PDB entry 6BX3 | electron microscopy, 4.30 A resolution (low resolution: residue-level contacts below are approximate; hydrogen-bond / salt-bridge calls are withheld) | chains E and A of the 7 polymer chains in the assembly

# Chain E
Protein: Histone-lysine N-methyltransferase, H3 lysine-4 specific
Source organism: Saccharomyces cerevisiae (strain YJM789)
Notes: EC 2.1.1.43
UniProtKB: A6ZT27 (A6ZT27_YEAS7); residue numbers follow UniProt; this construct covers 799-1076
Amino-acid sequence (278 residues; numbered 799 to 1076; the number before each row is that of its first residue):
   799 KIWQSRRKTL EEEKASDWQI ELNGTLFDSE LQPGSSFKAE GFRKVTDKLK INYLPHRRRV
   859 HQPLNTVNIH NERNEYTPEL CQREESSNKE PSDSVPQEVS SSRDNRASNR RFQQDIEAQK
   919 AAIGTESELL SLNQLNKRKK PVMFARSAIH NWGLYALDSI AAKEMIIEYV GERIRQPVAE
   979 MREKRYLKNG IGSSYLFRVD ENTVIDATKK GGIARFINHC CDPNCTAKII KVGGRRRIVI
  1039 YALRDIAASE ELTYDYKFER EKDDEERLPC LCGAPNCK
Not modelled in the structure: 851-924, 1056-1066, 1076
Differences from the reference sequence: conflict V843 (Ile in A6ZT27)

# Chain A
Protein: COMPASS component SWD3
Source organism: Saccharomyces cerevisiae (strain ATCC 204508 / S288c)
UniProtKB: P38123 (SWD3_YEAST); residue numbers follow UniProt; this construct covers 2-315
Amino-acid sequence (314 residues; row label = number of the first residue in the row):
     2 FQFVTPVGTQ NGLKATCAKI SPDGQFLAIT QGLNILIYDI NRRTVSQTLV TSHARPFSEL
    62 CWSPDGQCIA TASDDFSVEI IHLSYGLLHT FIGHTAPVIS LTFNRKGNLL FTSSMDESIK
   122 IWDTLNGSLM KTISAHSEAV VSVDVPMNDS SILSSGSYDG LIRIFDAETG HCLKTLTYDK
   182 DWKRENGVVP ISQVKFSENA RYLLVKSLDG VVKIWDCIGG CVVRTFQVQP LEKGVLHHSC
   242 GMDFLNPEDG STPLVISGYE NGDIYCWNSD TKSLLQLLDG SLYHHSSPVM SIHCFGNIMC
   302 SLALNGDCCL WRWV

# Interface between chain E and chain A
Pairs across the interface - 43 pairs, chain E then chain A:
  K812(E) - T52(A)
  K812(E) - S53(A)
  A813(E) - A55(A)
  Q817(E) - H54(A)
  Q817(E) - A55(A)
  I818(E) - D76(A)
  L820(E) - F77(A)
  N821(E) - D76(A)
  N821(E) - F77(A)
  L824(E) - F77(A)
  F825(E) - D76(A)
  F825(E) - F77(A)
  D826(E) - T96(A)
  S827(E) - T96(A)
  Q830(E) - P98(A)
  S833(E) - D75(A)
  S834(E) - K15(A)
  S834(E) - D75(A)
  F835(E) - D75(A)
  F835(E) - P98(A)
  F835(E) - I100(A)
  K836(E) - E60(A)
  K836(E) - I100(A)
  K836(E) - C241(A)
  K836(E) - M243(A)
  K836(E) - M291(A)
  A837(E) - K15(A)
  E838(E) - H238(A)
  E838(E) - H239(A)
  E838(E) - C241(A)
  E838(E) - G242(A)
  E838(E) - M243(A)
  K842(E) - E139(A)
  K842(E) - E186(A)
  K842(E) - N187(A)
  K848(E) - M116(A)
  K848(E) - D117(A)
  R944(E) - S138(A)
  W950(E) - A136(A)
  K986(E) - W183(A)
  N987(E) - D182(A)
  N987(E) - W183(A)
  G988(E) - D182(A)
Also at the interface, not in a pair above, chain E (27 interface residues in all): G832, F840, R841
Also at the interface, not in a pair above, chain A (37 interface residues in all): R56, P57, S59, A97, H137, Y159, V190, Q194, L209, L305
From the paper, about this interface:
  - interface residues, chain E: K836(E), R983(E)
  - interface residues, chain A: D182(A), E186(A)

# Overview
27 residues of chain E face 37 of chain A across their interface. From the paper: interface residues K836(E),
R983(E) and D182(A) among others.
Here chain E is Histone-lysine N-methyltransferase, H3 lysine-4 specific (Saccharomyces cerevisiae (strain
YJM789)) and chain A is COMPASS component SWD3 (Saccharomyces cerevisiae (strain ATCC 204508 / S288c)). Entry
6BX3 (Structure of histone H3k4 methyltransferase) was determined by electron microscopy together with 6E29
from the same study.
